PDB entry 5K0P | X-ray diffraction, 1.94 A resolution | chains C and G of the 10 polymer chains in the assembly

# Chain C (and G)
Protein: Archeaosine synthase QueF-Like
From: Pyrobaculum calidifontis (strain JCM 11548 / VA1)
Notes: chain G of this document is another copy of the same molecule, construct and numbering; everything in this record applies to it too
UniProt: A3MSP1 (A3MSP1_PYRCJ); residue numbers follow UniProt; this construct covers 1-109
Chain sequence (109 residues; each row starts with the number of its first residue):
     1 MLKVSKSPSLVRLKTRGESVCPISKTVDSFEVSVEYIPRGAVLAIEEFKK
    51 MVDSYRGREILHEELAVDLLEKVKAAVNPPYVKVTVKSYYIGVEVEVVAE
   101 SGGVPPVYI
Unresolved in the structure: 1-5, 107-109
Covalent attachments: thiocyanate ion (SCN) linked to Cys21
Curated features (UniProtKB/Swiss-Prot):
  - active site: Cys21 (Thioimide intermediate), Asp28 (Proton donor/acceptor)
  - binding site (substrate): Asp28, Leu43 to Glu46, His62, Glu63

# Interface between chain C and chain G
Pairs across the interface - 33 pairs, chain C then chain G:
  Ile23(C) - Glu46(G)
  Glu63(C) - Pro8(G)
  Glu63(C) - Val42(G)
  Val67(C) - Lys6(G)
  Val67(C) - Ser7(G)
  Val67(C) - Pro8(G)
  Leu70(C) - Lys6(G)
  Tyr90(C) - Ile45(G)  hydrophobic
  Tyr90(C) - Glu46(G)  hydrogen bond
  Ile91(C) - Ile45(G)  hydrophobic
  Ile91(C) - Glu46(G)
  Ile91(C) - Lys49(G)
  Gly92(C) - Thr15(G)  hydrogen bond (backbone-side chain)
  Val93(C) - Lys14(G)
  Val93(C) - Thr15(G)
  Val93(C) - Ile45(G)  hydrophobic
  Val93(C) - Phe48(G)  hydrophobic
  Glu94(C) - Arg12(G)
  Glu94(C) - Leu13(G)
  Glu94(C) - Lys14(G)  hydrogen bond (backbone-backbone)
  Val95(C) - Arg12(G)
  Val95(C) - Leu13(G)  hydrophobic
  Glu96(C) - Val11(G)
  Glu96(C) - Arg12(G)  salt bridge
  Val97(C) - Pro8(G)  hydrophobic
  Val97(C) - Leu10(G)
  Val98(C) - Pro8(G)
  Val98(C) - Ser9(G)  hydrogen bond (backbone-backbone)
  Val98(C) - Leu10(G)  hydrogen bond (backbone-backbone)
  Val98(C) - Arg12(G)
  Ala99(C) - Ser9(G)
  Glu100(C) - Lys6(G)
  Glu100(C) - Ser9(G)  hydrogen bond (backbone-side chain)
Interface residues without a listed pair, chain C (16 interface residues in all): Thr85

# In short
16 residues of chain C and 15 residues of chain G are in contact; the contacts include 6 hydrogen bonds and 1
salt bridge. Among the polar pairs are Glu96(C)-Arg12(G), Tyr90(C)-Glu46(G) and Gly92(C)-Thr15(G).
Chain C and chain G are both Archeaosine synthase QueF-Like (Pyrobaculum calidifontis (strain JCM 11548 /
VA1)); the structure, Crystal structure of the archaeosine synthase QueF-Like in the apo form, was determined
by X-ray diffraction together with 5JYX from the same study.
